PDB entry 6PW5 | electron microscopy, 3.45 A resolution | chains C and D of the 4 polymer chains in the assembly

== Chain C (and D) ==
Molecule: TRP-like ion channel
From: Chlamydomonas reinhardtii
Notes: chain D of this document is another copy of the same molecule, construct and numbering; everything in this record applies to it too
Reference sequence: Q0Z852 (Q0Z852_CHLRE); residue numbers follow UniProt; this construct covers 1-901
Sequence (901 residues; row label = number of the first residue in the row):
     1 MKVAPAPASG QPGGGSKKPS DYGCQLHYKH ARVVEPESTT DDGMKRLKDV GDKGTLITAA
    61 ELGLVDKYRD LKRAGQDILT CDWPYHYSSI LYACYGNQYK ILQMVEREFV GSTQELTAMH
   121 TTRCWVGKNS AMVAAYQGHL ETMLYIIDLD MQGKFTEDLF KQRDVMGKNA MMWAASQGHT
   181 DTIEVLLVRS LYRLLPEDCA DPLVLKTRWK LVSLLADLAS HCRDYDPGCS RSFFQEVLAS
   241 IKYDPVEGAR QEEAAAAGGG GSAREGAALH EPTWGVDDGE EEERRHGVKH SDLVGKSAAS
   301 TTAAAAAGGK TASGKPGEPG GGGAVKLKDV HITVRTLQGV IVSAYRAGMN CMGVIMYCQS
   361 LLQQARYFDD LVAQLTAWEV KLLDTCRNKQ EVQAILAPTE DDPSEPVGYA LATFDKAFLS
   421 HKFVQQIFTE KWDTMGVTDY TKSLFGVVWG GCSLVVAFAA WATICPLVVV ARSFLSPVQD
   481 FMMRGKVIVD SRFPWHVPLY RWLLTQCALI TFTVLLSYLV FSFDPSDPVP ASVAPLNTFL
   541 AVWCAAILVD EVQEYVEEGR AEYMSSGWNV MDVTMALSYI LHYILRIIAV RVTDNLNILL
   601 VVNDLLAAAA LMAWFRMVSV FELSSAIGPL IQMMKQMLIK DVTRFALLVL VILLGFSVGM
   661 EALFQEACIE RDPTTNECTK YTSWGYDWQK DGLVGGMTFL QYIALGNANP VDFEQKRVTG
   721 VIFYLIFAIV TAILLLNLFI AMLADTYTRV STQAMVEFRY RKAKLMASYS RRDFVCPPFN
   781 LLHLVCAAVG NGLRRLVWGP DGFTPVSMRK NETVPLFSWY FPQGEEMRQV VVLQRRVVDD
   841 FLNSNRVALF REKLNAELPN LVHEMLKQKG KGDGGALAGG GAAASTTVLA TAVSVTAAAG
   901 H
Not modelled in the structure: 1-16, 34-52, 247-323, 685-712, 875-901 (chain D: 1-16, 281-326, 685-712, 873-901)
Disulfides: Cys-668/Cys-678
Ligand contacts:
  - PI(4,5)P2 dipalmitoyl (16:0,16:0) (PIK; (2S)-3-{[(R)-hydroxy{[(1R,2R,3S,4R,5R,6S)-2,3,6-trihydroxy-4,5-bis(phosphonooxy)cyclohexyl]oxy}phosphoryl]oxy}propane-1,2-diyl dihexadecanoate), molecule 1: Met-564, Ser-565, Ser-566, Gly-567, Trp-568, Val-570, Met-571, Thr-574, Ser-578, Leu-605, Ala-608, Leu-611, Met-612, Gln-632, Lys-635, Leu-638, Ile-639, Val-642, Thr-643
  - PI(4,5)P2 dipalmitoyl (16:0,16:0) (PIK), molecule 2: Ile-652, Leu-663, Gly-720, Phe-723, Tyr-724, Phe-727, Val-730, Thr-731, Leu-735
  - PIO ([(2R)-2-octanoyloxy-3-[oxidanyl-[(1R,2R,3S,4R,5R,6S)-2,3,6-tris(oxidanyl)-4,5-diphosphonooxy-cyclohexyl]oxy-phosphoryl]oxy-propyl] octanoate): Val-437, Thr-438, Tyr-440, Thr-441, Lys-442, Gly-446, Gly-450, Gly-451, Leu-454, Trp-502, Leu-503, Gln-506, Cys-507, Ile-510, Val-620, Leu-623, Ser-624, Ser-625, Met-755, Phe-758, Lys-762

== Interface between chain C and chain D ==
Residue-residue contacts (148; chain C residue first):
  Ser-20(C) / Arg-193(D)  hydrogen bond (side chain-backbone)
  Asp-21(C) / Asp-158(D)
  Asp-21(C) / Lys-161(D)
  Asp-21(C) / Arg-193(D)  salt bridge
  Asp-21(C) / Tyr-357(D)
  Tyr-22(C) / Asn-350(D)
  Tyr-22(C) / Gly-353(D)
  Tyr-22(C) / Tyr-357(D)  hydrophobic
  Cys-24(C) / Lys-161(D)
  Gln-25(C) / Tyr-409(D)
  Leu-26(C) / Gly-353(D)
  Leu-26(C) / Tyr-357(D)  hydrophobic
  Leu-26(C) / Ser-404(D)
  Leu-26(C) / Glu-405(D)  hydrogen bond (backbone-backbone)
  Leu-26(C) / Tyr-409(D)  hydrophobic
  His-27(C) / Pro-403(D)  hydrogen bond (side chain-backbone)
  His-27(C) / Ser-404(D)
  Tyr-28(C) / Pro-403(D)  hydrogen bond (backbone-backbone)
  Tyr-28(C) / Glu-405(D)
  Tyr-28(C) / Val-814(D)
  Tyr-28(C) / Pro-815(D)
  His-30(C) / Glu-812(D)
  Arg-32(C) / Glu-400(D)  salt bridge
  Arg-32(C) / Phe-821(D)
  Glu-61(C) / Arg-492(D)  salt bridge
  Tyr-85(C) / Arg-492(D)
  Tyr-95(C) / Asp-490(D)  hydrogen bond
  Trp-125(C) / Trp-449(D)
  Val-126(C) / Tyr-440(D)
  Lys-128(C) / Tyr-440(D)
  Tyr-136(C) / Met-435(D)  hydrogen bond (side chain-backbone)
  Met-166(C) / Asp-439(D)
  Met-166(C) / Tyr-440(D)  hydrophobic
  Met-166(C) / Ser-443(D)
  Lys-168(C) / Asp-439(D)  salt bridge
  Trp-173(C) / Tyr-440(D)  hydrophobic
  Ser-176(C) / Asp-439(D)  hydrogen bond
  Gln-177(C) / Gln-426(D)
  Gln-177(C) / Gly-436(D)
  Gly-178(C) / Gln-426(D)  hydrogen bond (backbone-side chain)
  His-179(C) / Lys-389(D)
  Thr-180(C) / Arg-387(D)
  Thr-180(C) / Asn-388(D)
  Thr-180(C) / Lys-389(D)
  Asp-181(C) / Asn-388(D)
  Asp-181(C) / Lys-389(D)
  Asp-181(C) / Gln-390(D)
  Glu-184(C) / Arg-387(D)
  Val-325(C) / Arg-836(D)
  Lys-326(C) / Asp-840(D)
  Leu-327(C) / Thr-385(D)
  Leu-327(C) / Glu-391(D)
  Leu-327(C) / Arg-836(D)
  Leu-327(C) / Asp-840(D)
  His-331(C) / Arg-387(D)
  His-331(C) / Glu-391(D)  salt bridge
  Tyr-367(C) / Lys-422(D)
  Asp-370(C) / Arg-387(D)  salt bridge
  Arg-644(C) / Ala-626(D)
  Arg-644(C) / Leu-630(D)
  Leu-648(C) / Val-618(D)  hydrophobic
  Val-651(C) / Trp-614(D)
  Val-651(C) / Val-618(D)  hydrophobic
  Ile-652(C) / Phe-615(D)  hydrophobic
  Leu-654(C) / Trp-614(D)  hydrophobic
  Gly-655(C) / Leu-611(D)
  Gly-655(C) / Trp-614(D)
  Phe-656(C) / Leu-611(D)  hydrophobic
  Val-658(C) / Ser-517(D)
  Val-658(C) / Val-520(D)  hydrophobic
  Val-658(C) / Phe-521(D)  hydrophobic
  Val-658(C) / Ala-610(D)  hydrophobic
  Val-658(C) / Trp-614(D)
  Gly-659(C) / Ala-607(D)
  Gly-659(C) / Leu-611(D)
  Glu-661(C) / Val-520(D)
  Glu-661(C) / Phe-521(D)
  Ala-662(C) / Val-520(D)  hydrophobic
  Ala-662(C) / Asn-603(D)
  Ala-662(C) / Leu-606(D)
  Ala-662(C) / Ala-607(D)
  Leu-663(C) / Asn-603(D)
  Leu-663(C) / Asp-604(D)
  Leu-663(C) / Ala-607(D)  hydrophobic
  Gln-665(C) / Val-520(D)
  Gln-665(C) / Phe-523(D)
  Gln-665(C) / Asn-603(D)
  Gln-665(C) / Leu-606(D)
  Glu-666(C) / Phe-523(D)
  Ala-667(C) / Leu-599(D)  hydrophobic
  Ile-669(C) / Ala-589(D)
  Ile-669(C) / Asp-594(D)
  Ile-669(C) / Leu-599(D)  hydrophobic
  Tyr-681(C) / Leu-599(D)
  Tyr-681(C) / Leu-600(D)
  Tyr-681(C) / Asn-603(D)
  Glu-714(C) / Leu-596(D)
  Lys-716(C) / Leu-596(D)
  Lys-716(C) / Asn-597(D)
  Lys-716(C) / Leu-600(D)
  Arg-717(C) / Leu-600(D)
  Arg-717(C) / Asn-603(D)
  Tyr-724(C) / Leu-611(D)
  Phe-727(C) / Leu-611(D)  hydrophobic
  Ile-733(C) / Phe-739(D)  hydrophobic
  Leu-734(C) / Met-634(D)  hydrophobic
  Leu-734(C) / Met-637(D)  hydrophobic
  Leu-734(C) / Val-642(D)  hydrophobic
  Leu-735(C) / Met-634(D)  hydrophobic
  Leu-736(C) / Phe-739(D)  hydrophobic
  Asn-737(C) / Met-637(D)
  Asn-737(C) / Phe-739(D)
  Asn-737(C) / Met-742(D)
  Asn-737(C) / Leu-743(D)
  Asn-737(C) / Thr-746(D)
  Leu-738(C) / Met-633(D)  hydrophobic
  Ile-740(C) / Leu-743(D)  hydrophobic
  Ala-741(C) / Thr-746(D)
  Ala-741(C) / Val-750(D)
  Met-742(C) / Leu-630(D)  hydrophobic
  Ala-744(C) / Tyr-747(D)  hydrogen bond (backbone-side chain)
  Asp-745(C) / Tyr-747(D)
  Asp-745(C) / Val-750(D)
  Asp-745(C) / Ser-751(D)
  Thr-748(C) / Tyr-747(D)  hydrogen bond
  Arg-749(C) / Ser-751(D)  hydrogen bond (side chain-backbone)
  Asn-855(C) / Val-847(D)
  Asn-855(C) / Arg-851(D)
  Ala-856(C) / Val-847(D)
  Leu-858(C) / Phe-850(D)  hydrophobic
  Leu-858(C) / Arg-851(D)
  Leu-858(C) / Leu-854(D)  hydrophobic
  Pro-859(C) / Glu-271(D)
  Pro-859(C) / Arg-846(D)
  Pro-859(C) / Val-847(D)  hydrophobic
  Pro-859(C) / Phe-850(D)  hydrophobic
  Asn-860(C) / Glu-265(D)
  Val-862(C) / Leu-854(D)  hydrophobic
  His-863(C) / Ala-256(D)  hydrogen bond (side chain-backbone)
  Met-865(C) / Met-865(D)
  Leu-866(C) / Leu-861(D)  hydrophobic
  Leu-866(C) / Met-865(D)  hydrophobic
  Lys-869(C) / Glu-864(D)
  Lys-869(C) / Met-865(D)
  Lys-869(C) / Gln-868(D)  hydrogen bond
  Gly-870(C) / Gln-868(D)  hydrogen bond (backbone-side chain)
  Gly-870(C) / Gly-872(D)
  Lys-871(C) / Gln-868(D)
Interface residues without a listed pair, chain C (88 interface residues in all): Tyr-92, Gln-137, Val-165, Val-330, Phe-368, Leu-647, Thr-675, Lys-867
Interface residues without a listed pair, chain D (103 interface residues in all): Arg-189, Ala-257, His-270, Pro-272, Trp-274, Met-349, Val-354, Asp-402, Pro-406, Phe-423, Glu-430, Thr-434, Phe-445, Ile-488, Pro-525, Ser-526, Val-590, Phe-621, Ile-627, Ile-631, Leu-638, Lys-810, Thr-813, Tyr-820, Val-837

== In short ==
Chain C and chain D form an interface of 88 and 103 residues respectively, with 14 hydrogen bonds and 6 salt
bridges. Polar contacts include Asp-21(C)/Arg-193(D), Arg-32(C)/Glu-400(D) and Glu-61(C)/Arg-492(D). Bound to
chain C: compound PIO and PI(4,5)P2 dipalmitoyl (16:0,16:0).
Chain C and chain D are both TRP-like ion channel (Chlamydomonas reinhardtii); the structure, Cryo-EM
Structure of Thermo-Sensitive TRP Channel TRP1 from the Alga Chlamydomonas reinhardtii in Nanodiscs, was
determined by electron microscopy together with 6PW4 from the same study.
